PDB entry 2PKU | solution NMR | chains A and B

# Chain A
Molecule: PRKCA-binding protein
Organism: Rattus norvegicus
Notes: fragment: PDZ domain
UniProt: Q9EP80 (PICK1_RAT); residues 18-104 here = UniProt positions 18-104
Sequence (87 residues; numbered 18 to 104; the number before each row is that of its first residue):
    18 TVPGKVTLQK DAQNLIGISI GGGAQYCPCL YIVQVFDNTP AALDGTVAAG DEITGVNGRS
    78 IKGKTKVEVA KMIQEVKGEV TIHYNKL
UniProt features mapped onto this chain:
  - binding site (Zn(2+)): Cys44, Cys46
  - modified residue: Thr82 (Phosphothreonine)
  - mutagenesis: Lys27 to Asp28 (Abolishes interaction with other proteins, but not with itself), Cys44 (C44G: Decreased lipid membrane binding, but no effect on peptide ligand recognition), Cys46 (C46G: Decreased lipid membrane binding, but no effect on peptide ligand recognition), Lys79 (K79E: No effect on lipid membrane binding), Lys81 (K81E: No effect on lipid membrane binding)
From the paper describing this entry:
  - specificity-determining residues: Lys83 (proposed by the authors, not directly observed)
  - mutagenesis - K79A/K81A, K79E/K81E: abolished binding to lipid
  - mutagenesis - C44G, C46G: abolished binding to liposome

# Chain B
Molecule: peptide (GLU)(SER)(VAL)(LYS)(ILE)
Sequence (5 residues; each row starts with the number of its first residue):
   121 ESVKI

# How chain A and chain B interact
Residue-residue contacts (20):
  Lys27(A) - Ile125(B)
  Leu32(A) - Lys124(B)
  Leu32(A) - Ile125(B)
  Ile33(A) - Ile125(B)
  Gly34(A) - Lys124(B)
  Gly34(A) - Ile125(B)
  Ile35(A) - Val123(B)
  Ile35(A) - Lys124(B)
  Ile35(A) - Ile125(B)
  Ser36(A) - Val123(B)
  Ile37(A) - Ser122(B)
  Ile37(A) - Val123(B)
  Val50(A) - Ser122(B)
  Phe53(A) - Lys124(B)
  Lys83(A) - Glu121(B)
  Lys83(A) - Val123(B)
  Ala87(A) - Val123(B)
  Ala87(A) - Ile125(B)
  Ile90(A) - Ile125(B)
  Gln91(A) - Ile125(B)
Interface features reported in the paper:
  - residue pairs: Ile33(A)-Ile125(B) (hydrogen bond), Gly34(A)-Ile125(B) (hydrogen bond), Ile35(A)-Ile125(B) (hydrogen bond), Lys83(A)-Val123(B), Lys83(A)-Glu121(B), Ala87(A)-Val123(B)
  - interface residues, chain A: Ile33(A), Gly34(A), Ile35(A), Lys83(A), Ala87(A)

# In short
13 residues of chain A face 5 of chain B across their interface. The paper describes hydrogen bonds between
Ile33(A) and Ile125(B), Gly34(A) and Ile125(B) and Ile35(A) and Ile125(B); contacts between Lys83(A) and
Val123(B), Lys83(A) and Glu121(B) and Ala87(A) and Val123(B). The paper reports that K79A/K81A and K79E/K81E
of chain A abolish binding to lipid; interface residues Ile33(A), Gly34(A) and Ile35(A) among others; 4
substitutions were tested in all.
Chain A is PRKCA-binding protein (Rattus norvegicus) and chain B is peptide (GLU)(SER)(VAL)(LYS)(ILE); the
structure, Solution structure of PICK1 PDZ in complex with the carboxyl tail peptide of GluR2, was determined
by solution NMR.
